1ZBA - chains 1 and 2 of the 4 polymer chains in the assembly; structure by X-ray diffraction, 2.00 A resolution.

# Chain 1
Name: Coat protein VP1
From: Foot-and-mouth disease virus
Reference sequence: Q84769 (POLG_FMDV1); residues 1-212 here correspond to UniProt positions 726-937 (UniProt number = residue number + 725)
Sequence (212 residues; row label = number of the first residue in the row):
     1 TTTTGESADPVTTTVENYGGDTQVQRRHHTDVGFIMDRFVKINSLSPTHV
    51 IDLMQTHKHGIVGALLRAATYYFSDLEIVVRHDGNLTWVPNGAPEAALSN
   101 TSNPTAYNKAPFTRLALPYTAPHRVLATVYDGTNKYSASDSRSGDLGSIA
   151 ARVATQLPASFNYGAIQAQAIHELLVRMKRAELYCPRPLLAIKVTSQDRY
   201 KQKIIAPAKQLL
Disordered / not traced: 138-154, 209-212
Reported in the primary citation:
  - binding site for 2-O-sulfo-alpha-L-idopyranuronic acid: K193
  - binding site for n,O6-disulfo-glucosamine: T195 to Q197

# Chain 2
Name: Coat protein VP2
From: Foot-and-mouth disease virus
Reference sequence: Q84769 (POLG_FMDV1); residues 1-218 here correspond to UniProt positions 287-504 (UniProt number = residue number + 286)
Sequence (218 residues; each row starts with the number of its first residue):
     1 DKKTEETTLLEDRLLTTRNGHTTSTTQSSVGVTYGYSTEEDHVAGPNTSG
    51 LETRVVQAERFFKKFLFDWTTDKPFGYLTKLELPTDHHGVFGHLVDSYAY
   101 MRNGWDVEVSAVGNQFNGGCLLVAMVPEWKAFDTREKYQLTLFPHQFISP
   151 RTNMTAHITVPYLGVNRYDQYKKHKPWTLVVMVLSPLTVSNTAAPQIKVY
   201 ANIAPTYVHVAGELPSKE
Disordered / not traced: 1-11
Construct notes: engineered mutation L14 (Ile300 in Q84769)
Ligand contacts: n,O6-disulfo-glucosamine (SGN; 2-deoxy-6-O-sulfo-2-(sulfoamino)-alpha-D-glucopyranose): D133, T134, R135, Y138
Reported in the primary citation:
  - binding site for n,O6-disulfo-glucosamine: D133 to Y138

# Interface between chain 1 and chain 2
Residue-residue contacts - 60 pairs, chain 1 then chain 2:
  T4(1) with V30(2)
  G5(1) with F147(2)
  E6(1) with V30(2); Q146(2); F147(2), hydrogen bond (backbone-backbone); S149(2); T152(2), hydrogen bond; N153(2)
  S7(1) with V30(2); T33(2); Q146(2)
  A8(1) with H145(2)
  T70(1) with E128(2)
  Y71(1) with E128(2), hydrogen bond; L163(2); G164(2)
  H123(1) with V165(2); N166(2), hydrogen bond
  R124(1) with D41(2), salt bridge; G164(2), hydrogen bond (side chain-backbone); V165(2); N166(2); R167(2)
  V125(1) with V165(2)
  L126(1) with V165(2)
  A127(1) with V165(2)
  V129(1) with E128(2); W129(2); K130(2)
  Y130(1) with E128(2); H174(2)
  D131(1) with E82(2); E128(2), hydrogen bond (backbone-side chain); W129(2); H174(2); K175(2), hydrogen bond (backbone-backbone)
  G132(1) with K173(2); H174(2)
  T133(1) with K172(2); K173(2), hydrogen bond (backbone-backbone)
  N134(1) with K173(2)
  K135(1) with K173(2)
  Y136(1) with K173(2), hydrogen bond (backbone-side chain)
  F161(1) with V165(2), hydrophobic
  C185(1) with Y36(2)
  P186(1) with F143(2)
  R187(1) with P127(2), hydrogen bond (side chain-backbone); E128(2), hydrogen bond (side chain-backbone); F132(2); L142(2)
  P188(1) with E136(2); Q139(2); L142(2)
  L189(1) with Q139(2), hydrogen bond (backbone-side chain)
  L190(1) with R135(2); E136(2); Q139(2)
  A191(1) with R135(2), hydrogen bond (backbone-side chain)
  I192(1) with R135(2)
  K193(1) with R135(2)
Other interface residues (no listed pair), chain 1 (31 interface residues in all): S137
Other interface residues (no listed pair), chain 2 (34 interface residues in all): V126, R151, Y162, T178

# Summary
The interface between chain 1 and chain 2 involves 31 residues on one side and 34 on the other, with 13
hydrogen bonds and 1 salt bridge. Polar pairs include R124(1)-D41(2), E6(1)-T152(2) and Y71(1)-E128(2). The
paper reports a binding site for n,O6-disulfo-glucosamine at T195(1) and D133(2); a binding site for
2-O-sulfo-alpha-L-idopyranuronic acid at K193(1).
Chain 1 is Coat protein VP1 and chain 2 is Coat protein VP2, both from Foot-and-mouth disease virus; the
structure, Foot-and-Mouth Disease virus serotype A1061 complexed with oligosaccharide receptor, was determined
by X-ray diffraction together with 1ZBE from the same study.
